PDB entry 5D9B | X-ray diffraction, 1.50 A resolution | chain A

Chain A:
Protein: Luciferin regenerating enzyme
Organism: Photinus pyralis
UniProtKB: Q95YI4 (Q95YI4_PHOPY); residues 1-308 here = UniProt positions 1-308
Chain sequence (311 residues; each row starts with the number of its first residue; numbers below 1 keep their minus sign (Gly-2 is residue -2)):
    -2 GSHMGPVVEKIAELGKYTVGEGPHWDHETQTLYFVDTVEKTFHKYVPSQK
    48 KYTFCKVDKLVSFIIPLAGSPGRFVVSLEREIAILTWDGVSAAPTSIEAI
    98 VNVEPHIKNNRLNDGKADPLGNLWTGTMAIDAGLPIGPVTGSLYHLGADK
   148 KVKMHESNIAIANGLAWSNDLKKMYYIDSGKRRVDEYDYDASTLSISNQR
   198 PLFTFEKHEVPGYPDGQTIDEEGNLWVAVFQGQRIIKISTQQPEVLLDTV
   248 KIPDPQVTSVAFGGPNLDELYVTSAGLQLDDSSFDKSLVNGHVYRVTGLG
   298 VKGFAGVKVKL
Unresolved in the structure: -2 to 1
Differences from the reference sequence: expression tag (-2 to 0)
Ion coordination: Mg2+: Glu18, Asn160, Asp212

Summary:
Glu18, Asn160 and Asp212 form the Mg2+ site.
Chain A is Luciferin regenerating enzyme (Photinus pyralis); the structure, Luciferin-regenerating enzyme
solved by SIRAS using XFEL (refined against native data), was determined by X-ray diffraction, deposited
together with 5D9C and 5D9D.
